PDB entry 6VX4 | electron microscopy, 3.12 A resolution | chains K and H of the 9 polymer chains in the assembly

== Chain K ==
Name: Variable Domain of Kappa Chain of TyTx11 Antibody
Source organism: Mus musculus
Notes: antibody fragment or engineered binder
Sequence (106 residues; numbered 1 to 106; the number before each row is that of its first residue):
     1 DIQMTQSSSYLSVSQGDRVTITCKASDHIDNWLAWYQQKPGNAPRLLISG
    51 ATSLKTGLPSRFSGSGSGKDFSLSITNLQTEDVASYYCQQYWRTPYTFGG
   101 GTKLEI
Disulfides: Cys-23/Cys-88

== Chain H ==
Name: Variable Domain of Heavy Chain of Antibody TyTx11
Source organism: Mus musculus
Notes: antibody fragment or engineered binder
Sequence (181 residues; row label = number of the first residue in the row; X marks 2 residues of unknown identity (built as UNK)):
     1 EVQLQQSGPVLVKPGPSVKISCKASGYSFIDYFMNWVMQSHGKSLEWIGR
    51 IDPYSGDTFYNQKFKGKATLTVDKSSTTAHMELRSLASEDSAVYYCAREV
   101 LNYYAMDYWGQGTSVTVSSAKTTPPSVYPLAPGSAAQTNSMVTLGCLVKG
   151 YFPEPVTVTWNSGSPWYISFLKLNKIFXREX
Not modelled in the structure: 119-181
Disulfides: Cys-22/Cys-96

== How chain K and chain H interact ==
Contacting residue pairs - 51 pairs, chain K then chain H:
  Asp-1(K) / Asn-61(H)
  Trp-32(K) / Tyr-103(H)
  Ala-34(K) / Ala-105(H)  hydrophobic
  Tyr-36(K) / Ala-105(H)
  Tyr-36(K) / Met-106(H)  hydrogen bond (side chain-backbone)
  Tyr-36(K) / Trp-109(H)
  Gln-38(K) / Gln-39(H)  hydrogen bond
  Gln-38(K) / Leu-45(H)
  Gln-38(K) / Tyr-95(H)  hydrogen bond
  Asn-42(K) / Tyr-95(H)
  Ala-43(K) / Tyr-95(H)  hydrophobic
  Ala-43(K) / Gly-110(H)
  Pro-44(K) / Leu-45(H)  hydrophobic
  Pro-44(K) / Tyr-95(H)
  Pro-44(K) / Trp-109(H)  hydrogen bond (backbone-side chain)
  Leu-46(K) / Ala-105(H)  hydrophobic
  Leu-46(K) / Met-106(H)
  Leu-46(K) / Asp-107(H)
  Ser-49(K) / Tyr-104(H)  hydrogen bond
  Ser-49(K) / Ala-105(H)
  Lys-55(K) / Asp-107(H)
  Tyr-87(K) / Gln-39(H)  hydrogen bond
  Tyr-87(K) / Lys-43(H)
  Tyr-87(K) / Ser-44(H)
  Tyr-87(K) / Leu-45(H)
  Gln-89(K) / Met-106(H)
  Tyr-91(K) / Tyr-103(H)
  Tyr-91(K) / Tyr-104(H)
  Tyr-91(K) / Ala-105(H)
  Arg-93(K) / Tyr-103(H)
  Thr-94(K) / Trp-47(H)
  Thr-94(K) / Phe-59(H)
  Thr-94(K) / Tyr-103(H)
  Pro-95(K) / Trp-47(H)  hydrophobic
  Pro-95(K) / Asn-61(H)
  Tyr-96(K) / Asn-35(H)
  Tyr-96(K) / Trp-47(H)
  Tyr-96(K) / Arg-50(H)  hydrogen bond
  Tyr-96(K) / Asn-61(H)
  Tyr-96(K) / Glu-99(H)  hydrogen bond
  Tyr-96(K) / Tyr-103(H)  hydrogen bond (side chain-backbone)
  Tyr-96(K) / Met-106(H)  hydrophobic
  Phe-98(K) / Val-37(H)  hydrophobic
  Phe-98(K) / Ser-44(H)
  Phe-98(K) / Leu-45(H)  hydrophobic
  Phe-98(K) / Glu-46(H)
  Phe-98(K) / Trp-47(H)
  Phe-98(K) / Met-106(H)  hydrophobic
  Phe-98(K) / Trp-109(H)  hydrophobic
  Gly-99(K) / Ser-44(H)  hydrogen bond (backbone-side chain)
  Gly-100(K) / Ser-44(H)
Also at the interface, not in a pair above, chain K (24 interface residues in all): Gly-41, Trp-92, Gly-101
Also at the interface, not in a pair above, chain H (21 interface residues in all): Gln-111

== In short ==
24 residues of chain K face 21 of chain H across their interface, with 10 hydrogen bonds. Among the polar
pairs are Tyr-36(K)/Met-106(H), Gln-38(K)/Gln-39(H) and Gln-38(K)/Tyr-95(H).
Chain K is Variable Domain of Kappa Chain of TyTx11 Antibody and chain H is Variable Domain of Heavy Chain of
Antibody TyTx11, both from Mus musculus; the structure, Density-fitted Model Structure of Antibody Variable
Domains of TyTx11 in Complex with Typhoid Toxin, was determined by electron microscopy.
